Entry 2E40 (X-ray diffraction, 1.90 A resolution); this record covers chain A.

[Chain A]
Molecule: Beta-glucosidase
From: Phanerochaete chrysosporium
Notes: EC 3.2.1.21
UniProt: Q25BW5 (Q25BW5_PHACH); residue numbers follow UniProt; this construct covers 1-462
Amino-acid sequence (465 residues; numbered -2 to 462; the number before each row is that of its first residue; numbers below 1 keep their minus sign (Leu-2 is residue -2)):
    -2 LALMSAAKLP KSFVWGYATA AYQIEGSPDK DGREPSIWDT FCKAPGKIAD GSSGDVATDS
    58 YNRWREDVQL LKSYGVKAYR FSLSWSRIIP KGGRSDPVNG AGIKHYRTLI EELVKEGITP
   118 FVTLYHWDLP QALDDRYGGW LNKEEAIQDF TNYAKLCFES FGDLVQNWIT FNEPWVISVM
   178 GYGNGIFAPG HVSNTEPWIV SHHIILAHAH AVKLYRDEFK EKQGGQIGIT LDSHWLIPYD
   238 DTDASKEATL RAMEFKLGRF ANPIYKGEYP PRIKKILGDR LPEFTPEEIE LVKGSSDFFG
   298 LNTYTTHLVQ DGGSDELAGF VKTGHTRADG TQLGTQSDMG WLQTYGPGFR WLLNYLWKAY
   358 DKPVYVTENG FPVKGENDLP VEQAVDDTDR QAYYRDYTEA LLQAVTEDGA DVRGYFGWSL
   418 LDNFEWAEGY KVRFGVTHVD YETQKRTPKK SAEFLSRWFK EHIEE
Unresolved in the structure: -2 to 3
Differences from the reference sequence: cloning artifact (-2 to 0)
Ligand contacts: D-glucono-1,5-lactone (LGC): Gln20, His123, Trp124, Asn169, Glu170, Asn299, Tyr301, Met336, Glu365, Trp415, Glu422, Trp423, Phe431
Curated features (UniProtKB/Swiss-Prot):
  - active site: Glu170 (Proton donor), Glu365 (Nucleophile)
  - binding site (substrate): Gln20, His123, Asn169, Tyr301, Trp415, Glu422, Trp423
  - mutagenesis: Val173 (V173C: 2-fold decrease in affinity for cellobiose), Met177 (M177L: Small decrease in affinity for cellobiose), Asp229 (D229N: 17-fold decrease in affinity for cellobiose and displays more acidic optimum pH than wild-type. No effect on optimum pH; when associated with A-253), His231 (H231D: 3-fold decrease in affinity for cellobiose), Lys253 (K253A: 7-fold decrease in affinity for cellobiose. No effect on optimum pH; when associated with N-229)

[Overview]
Bound to chain A: D-glucono-1,5-lactone. From UniProt: active-site residues Glu170 and Glu365, 7
substrate-binding residues and 5 mutagenesis sites.
Chain A is Beta-glucosidase (Phanerochaete chrysosporium); the structure, Crystal structure of intracellular
family 1 beta-glucosidase BGL1A from the basidiomycete Phanerochaete chrysosporium in complex with ..., was
determined by X-ray diffraction (same publication as 2E3Z).
